PDB entry 8FHO | electron microscopy, 2.95 A resolution | chains B and C of the 3 polymer chains in the assembly

[Chain B]
Name: Solute carrier family 12 member 2, Solute carrier family 12 member 3 chimera
From: Danio rerio
Reference sequence: chimeric construct of A0A0G2KTI4, P55017: residues -70 to 131 from A0A0G2KTI4 (S12A2_DANRE) positions 1-202 (UniProt number = residue number + 71); residues 132-1021 from P55017 positions 41-930 (UniProt number = residue number - 91)
Sequence (1092 residues; row label = number of the first residue in the row; numbers below 1 keep their minus sign (Met-70 is residue -70)):
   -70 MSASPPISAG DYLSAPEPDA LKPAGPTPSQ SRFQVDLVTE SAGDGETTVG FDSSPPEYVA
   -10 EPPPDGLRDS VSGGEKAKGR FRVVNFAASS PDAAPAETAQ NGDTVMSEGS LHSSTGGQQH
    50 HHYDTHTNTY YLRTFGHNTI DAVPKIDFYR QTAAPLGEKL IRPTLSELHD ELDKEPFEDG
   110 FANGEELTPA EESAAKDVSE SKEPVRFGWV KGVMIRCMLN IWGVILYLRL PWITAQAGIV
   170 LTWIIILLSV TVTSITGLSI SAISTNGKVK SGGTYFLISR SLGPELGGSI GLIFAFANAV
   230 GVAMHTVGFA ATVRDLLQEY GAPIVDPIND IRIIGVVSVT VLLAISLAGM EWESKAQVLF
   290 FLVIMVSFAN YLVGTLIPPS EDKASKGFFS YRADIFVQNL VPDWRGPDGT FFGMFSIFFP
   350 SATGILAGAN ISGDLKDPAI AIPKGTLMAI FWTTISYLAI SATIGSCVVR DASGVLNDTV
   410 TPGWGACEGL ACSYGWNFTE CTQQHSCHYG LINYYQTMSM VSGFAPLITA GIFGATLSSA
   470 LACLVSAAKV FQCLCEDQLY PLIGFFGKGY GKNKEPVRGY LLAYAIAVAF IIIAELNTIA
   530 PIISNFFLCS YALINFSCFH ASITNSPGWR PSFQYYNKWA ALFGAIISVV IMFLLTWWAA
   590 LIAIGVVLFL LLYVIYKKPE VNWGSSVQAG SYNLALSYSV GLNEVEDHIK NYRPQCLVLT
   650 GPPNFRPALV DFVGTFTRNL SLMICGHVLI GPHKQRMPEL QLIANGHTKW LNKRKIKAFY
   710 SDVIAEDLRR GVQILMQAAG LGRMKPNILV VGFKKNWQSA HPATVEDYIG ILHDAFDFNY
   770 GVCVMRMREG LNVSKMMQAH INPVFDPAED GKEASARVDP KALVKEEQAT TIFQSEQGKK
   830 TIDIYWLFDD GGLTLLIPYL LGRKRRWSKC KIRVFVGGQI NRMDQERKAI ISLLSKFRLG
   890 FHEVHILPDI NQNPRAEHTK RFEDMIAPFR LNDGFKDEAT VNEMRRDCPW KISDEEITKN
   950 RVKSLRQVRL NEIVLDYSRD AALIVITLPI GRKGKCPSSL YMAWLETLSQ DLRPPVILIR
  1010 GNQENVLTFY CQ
Unresolved in the structure: -70 to 130, 606-619, 785-814
Cystine bridges: Cys416-Cys421, Cys430-Cys436
Differences from the reference sequence: conflict Lys5 (Glu76 in A0A0G2KTI4), Gly264 (Ala in P55017); engineered mutation Ala240 (Glu in P55017)
Bound ions: Na+: Leu148, Trp151, Ala464, Ser467, Ser468
Small-molecule neighbours:
  - ATP (adenosine-5'-triphosphate): Leu648, Thr649, Gly650, Arg655, Leu658, Gly675, His676, Val677, Ile679, Leu717, Val740, Gly741, Phe742, Lys743, Lys744, Asn745, Tyr757, Leu780, Asn781
  - Polythiazide (XZF): Asn149, Phe223, Asn227, Met233, His234, Pro349, Thr352, Gly353, Leu355, Ala356, Asn359, Ala471, Cys472, Ser475, Ala529, Ile532, Ser533, Phe536, Tyr540
Swiss-Prot annotation at these positions:
  - modified residue (Phosphothreonine): Thr54, Thr58, Thr63, Thr68, Thr81
From the paper describing this entry:
  - binding site for ATP: Arg655, Leu717, Lys744, Asn781
  - disease-associated variants - R145C, C421R, C430G, K478E, R1009Q, N1014K (citing earlier work)
  - specificity-determining residues: His234 (by similarity / conservation)
  - mutagenesis - N149A, F223A, N227A (1,000-fold): decreased binding to Polythiazide
  - mutagenesis - R145A, R158A, K478A, N526A: decreased expression

[Chain C]
Name: Solute carrier family 12 member 2, Solute carrier family 12 member 3 chimera
From: Danio rerio
Reference sequence: chimeric construct of A0A0G2KTI4, P55017: residues 1-202 from A0A0G2KTI4 (S12A2_DANRE) positions 1-202 (same numbers); residues 203-1092 from P55017 positions 41-930 (UniProt number = residue number - 162)
Sequence (1092 residues; numbered 1 to 1092; the number before each row is that of its first residue):
     1 MSASPPISAG DYLSAPEPDA LKPAGPTPSQ SRFQVDLVTE SAGDGETTVG FDSSPPEYVA
    61 EPPPDGLRDS VSGGEKAKGR FRVVNFAASS PDAAPAETAQ NGDTVMSEGS LHSSTGGQQH
   121 HHYDTHTNTY YLRTFGHNTI DAVPKIDFYR QTAAPLGEKL IRPTLSELHD ELDKEPFEDG
   181 FANGEELTPA EESAAKDVSE SKEPVRFGWV KGVMIRCMLN IWGVILYLRL PWITAQAGIV
   241 LTWIIILLSV TVTSITGLSI SAISTNGKVK SGGTYFLISR SLGPELGGSI GLIFAFANAV
   301 GVAMHTVGFA ATVRDLLQEY GAPIVDPIND IRIIGVVSVT VLLAISLAGM EWESKAQVLF
   361 FLVIMVSFAN YLVGTLIPPS EDKASKGFFS YRADIFVQNL VPDWRGPDGT FFGMFSIFFP
   421 SATGILAGAN ISGDLKDPAI AIPKGTLMAI FWTTISYLAI SATIGSCVVR DASGVLNDTV
   481 TPGWGACEGL ACSYGWNFTE CTQQHSCHYG LINYYQTMSM VSGFAPLITA GIFGATLSSA
   541 LACLVSAAKV FQCLCEDQLY PLIGFFGKGY GKNKEPVRGY LLAYAIAVAF IIIAELNTIA
   601 PIISNFFLCS YALINFSCFH ASITNSPGWR PSFQYYNKWA ALFGAIISVV IMFLLTWWAA
   661 LIAIGVVLFL LLYVIYKKPE VNWGSSVQAG SYNLALSYSV GLNEVEDHIK NYRPQCLVLT
   721 GPPNFRPALV DFVGTFTRNL SLMICGHVLI GPHKQRMPEL QLIANGHTKW LNKRKIKAFY
   781 SDVIAEDLRR GVQILMQAAG LGRMKPNILV VGFKKNWQSA HPATVEDYIG ILHDAFDFNY
   841 GVCVMRMREG LNVSKMMQAH INPVFDPAED GKEASARVDP KALVKEEQAT TIFQSEQGKK
   901 TIDIYWLFDD GGLTLLIPYL LGRKRRWSKC KIRVFVGGQI NRMDQERKAI ISLLSKFRLG
   961 FHEVHILPDI NQNPRAEHTK RFEDMIAPFR LNDGFKDEAT VNEMRRDCPW KISDEEITKN
  1021 RVKSLRQVRL NEIVLDYSRD AALIVITLPI GRKGKCPSSL YMAWLETLSQ DLRPPVILIR
  1081 GNQENVLTFY CQ
Unresolved in the structure: 1-137, 153-158, 173-1092
Differences from the reference sequence: conflict Lys76 (Glu in A0A0G2KTI4), Gly335 (Ala264 in P55017); engineered mutation Ala311 (Glu240 in P55017)
Swiss-Prot annotation at these positions:
  - modified residue (Phosphothreonine): Thr125, Thr129, Thr134, Thr139, Thr152
From the paper describing this entry:
  - binding site for ATP: Leu717
  - post-translational modification sites: Thr139 (citing earlier work)

[How chain B and chain C interact]
Pairs across the interface - 48 pairs, chain B then chain C:
  His762(B) with His169(C), hydrogen bond
  Phe765(B) with Leu165(C), hydrophobic; His169(C)
  Asp766(B) with His169(C), salt bridge
  Trp835(B) with Pro144(C), hydrophobic; Tyr149(C)
  Leu836(B) with Val143(C); Pro144(C)
  Phe837(B) with Asp141(C); Ala142(C)
  Asp838(B) with Ala142(C), hydrogen bond (backbone-backbone); Pro144(C); Lys145(C), hydrogen bond (side chain-backbone); Phe148(C); Tyr149(C), hydrogen bond; Arg162(C), salt bridge
  Gly840(B) with Tyr149(C); Arg162(C)
  Leu882(B) with Ile146(C), hydrophobic
  Phe886(B) with Tyr149(C), hydrophobic
  Ile979(B) with Leu165(C), hydrophobic; Leu168(C), hydrophobic
  Gly980(B) with His169(C)
  Arg981(B) with Thr139(C); Glu167(C), hydrogen bond (side chain-backbone); Leu168(C), hydrogen bond (side chain-backbone); His169(C); Asp170(C), hydrogen bond (side chain-backbone); Leu172(C)
  Lys982(B) with His169(C), hydrogen bond (backbone-backbone); Asp170(C), salt bridge; Glu171(C)
  Gly983(B) with Glu171(C)
  Lys984(B) with Leu172(C)
  Arg1009(B) with Asp141(C), salt bridge; Leu168(C)
  Asn1011(B) with Leu165(C)
  Gln1012(B) with Asp141(C); Arg162(C); Pro163(C); Leu165(C); Leu168(C)
  Asn1014(B) with Phe148(C); Arg162(C), hydrogen bond
  Phe1018(B) with Ile146(C), hydrophobic; Tyr149(C), hydrophobic
  Tyr1019(B) with Arg150(C); Gln151(C), hydrogen bond (side chain-backbone)
Also at the interface, not in a pair above, chain B (29 interface residues in all): Asn768, Tyr769, Gly841, Val865, Ile879, Lys885, Leu1016
Also at the interface, not in a pair above, chain C (21 interface residues in all): Thr164
Interface features reported in the paper:
  - pairs named by the authors: Asp838(B)-Arg162(C), Asn1014(B)-Arg162(C)
  - interface residues, chain B: Phe765(B), Phe886(B), Arg1009(B)
  - interface residues, chain C: Asp141(C), Pro144(C), Tyr149(C), Arg162(C), Leu165(C), His169(C)

[Overview]
29 residues of chain B and 21 residues of chain C are in contact, with 10 hydrogen bonds and 4 salt bridges.
Polar pairs include Asp766(B)-His169(C), Asp838(B)-Arg162(C) and Lys982(B)-Asp170(C). The paper describes
contacts between Asp838(B) and Arg162(C) and Asn1014(B) and Arg162(C). From the paper: a binding site for ATP
at Arg655(B), Leu717(B) and Leu717(C) among others; R145A, R158A and K478A of chain B, among others, reduce
expression; 7 substitutions were tested in all.
Chain B and chain C are both Solute carrier family 12 member 2, Solute carrier family 12 member 3 chimera
(Danio rerio); the structure, Cryo-EM structure of human NCC (class 1), was determined by electron microscopy
together with 8FHN, 8FHP, 8FHQ, 8FHR and 8FHT from the same study.
